PDB entry 1U4L | X-ray diffraction, 2.00 A resolution | chains A and B

# Chain A (and B)
Protein: Small inducible cytokine A5
Organism: Homo sapiens
Notes: chain B of this document is another copy of the same molecule, construct and numbering; everything in this record applies to it too
UniProt: P13501 (CCL5_HUMAN); residues 1-68 here correspond to UniProt positions 24-91 (UniProt number = residue number + 23)
Sequence (68 residues; row label = number of the first residue in the row):
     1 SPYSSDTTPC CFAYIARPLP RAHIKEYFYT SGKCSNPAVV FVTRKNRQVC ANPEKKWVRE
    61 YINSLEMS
Unresolved in the structure: 1 (chain B: 1-3)
Disulfide bonds: Cys10-Cys34, Cys11-Cys50
What the authors report for this chain:
  - binding site for the ligand UAP: Tyr3, Thr8, His23, Lys45
  - conformationally variable residues (loop rearrangement, side-chain flip): Tyr3, Asp6, Thr8, His23, Lys33, Arg44
  - contacts within the chain: Tyr3-Ser31 (hydrogen bond), Arg47-Glu66 (hydrogen bond)
  - binding site for n,O6-disulfo-glucosamine: Gly32, Lys45
  - self-association interface (contacts with another copy of this molecule); pairs are residue here / residue on that copy: Asp6-Lys25 (salt bridge), Arg47
  - mutagenesis - Y3A: unchanged binding to heparin octasaccharide

# Chain A / chain B interface
Pairs across the interface - 37 pairs, chain A then chain B:
  Tyr3(A) with Ala13(B)
  Ser4(A) with Ala13(B)
  Ser5(A) with Ala13(B); Tyr14(B); Ile15(B); Val49(B); Cys50(B), hydrogen bond (backbone-backbone)
  Asp6(A) with Arg47(B), salt bridge; Gln48(B); Cys50(B)
  Thr7(A) with Pro9(B); Cys10(B); Val40(B); Gln48(B), hydrogen bond; Cys50(B)
  Thr8(A) with Thr8(B); Pro9(B); Cys10(B), hydrogen bond (backbone-backbone); Phe12(B)
  Pro9(A) with Thr7(B); Thr8(B)
  Cys10(A) with Thr7(B); Thr8(B), hydrogen bond (backbone-backbone); Phe12(B), hydrophobic
  Phe12(A) with Thr8(B); Cys10(B), hydrophobic; Lys33(B); Cys34(B)
  Lys33(A) with Phe12(B)
  Cys34(A) with Phe12(B)
  Val40(A) with Thr7(B)
  Arg47(A) with Ser4(B)
  Gln48(A) with Ser4(B), hydrogen bond (backbone-backbone); Ser5(B); Asp6(B), hydrogen bond (backbone-backbone)
  Cys50(A) with Asp6(B); Thr7(B)
Other interface residues (no listed pair), chain A (18 interface residues in all): Cys11, Asn46, Val49
Other interface residues (no listed pair), chain B (19 interface residues in all): Cys11
The authors on this interface:
  - residue pairs: Asp6(B)-Cys50(A)

# In short
Chain A and chain B form an interface of 18 and 19 residues respectively, with 6 hydrogen bonds and 1 salt
bridge. Polar pairs include Asp6(A)-Arg47(B), Thr7(A)-Gln48(B) and Ser5(A)-Cys50(B). The paper describes a
contact between Asp6(B) and Cys50(A). The paper reports a binding site for the ligand UAP at Tyr3(A), Thr8(A)
and His23(A) among others; Y3A of chain A leaves binding to heparin octasaccharide unchanged.
Both chains are Small inducible cytokine A5 (Homo sapiens). Entry 1U4L (human RANTES complexed to
heparin-derived disaccharide I-S) was determined by X-ray diffraction, deposited together with 1U4M, 1U4P and
1U4R.
